4HVH - chain A; structure by X-ray diffraction, 2.30 A resolution.

[Chain A]
Name: Tyrosine-protein kinase JAK3
From: Homo sapiens
Notes: EC 2.7.10.2
UniProtKB: P52333 (JAK3_HUMAN); residues 811-1124 here = UniProt positions 811-1124
Chain sequence (314 residues; numbered 811 to 1124; the number before each row is that of its first residue):
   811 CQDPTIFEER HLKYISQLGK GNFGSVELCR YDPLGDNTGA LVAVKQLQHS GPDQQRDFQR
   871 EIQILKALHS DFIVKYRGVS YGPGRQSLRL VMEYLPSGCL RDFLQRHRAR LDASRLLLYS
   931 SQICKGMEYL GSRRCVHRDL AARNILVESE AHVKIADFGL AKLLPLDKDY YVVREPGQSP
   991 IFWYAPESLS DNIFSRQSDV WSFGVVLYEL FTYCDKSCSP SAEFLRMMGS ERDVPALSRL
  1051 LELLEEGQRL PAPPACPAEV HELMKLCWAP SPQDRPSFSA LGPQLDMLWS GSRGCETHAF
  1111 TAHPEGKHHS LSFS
Disordered / not traced: 811-813, 892-897, 1039-1043, 1103-1124
Differences from the reference sequence: engineered mutation Ser1040 (Cys in P52333), Ser1048 (Cys in P52333)
UniProt features mapped onto this chain:
  - active site: Asp949 (Proton acceptor)
  - binding site (ATP): Leu828 to Val836, Lys855
  - modified residue (Phosphotyrosine): Tyr904, Tyr939, Tyr980, Tyr981
  - natural variant: Leu910 (L910S: In T(-)B(+)NK(-) SCID)
  - mutagenesis: Lys855 (K855A: More than 90% loss of STAT5a activation), Tyr904 (Y904F: About 40% loss of STAT5a activation), Tyr939 (Y939F: About 80% loss of STAT5a activation)
Ligand contacts: 19R (2-cyclopropyl-N-[(2R)-3-hydroxy-3-methylbutan-2-yl]-5H-pyrrolo[2,3-b]pyrazine-7-carboxamide): Leu828, Gly829, Val836, Ala853, Val884, Met902, Glu903, Tyr904, Leu905, Gly908, Cys909, Arg953, Asn954, Leu956, Ala966, Asp967

[Summary]
Ligands of chain A: compound 19R. From UniProt: active-site residue Asp949, 10 ATP-binding residues and 3
mutagenesis sites.
Chain A is Tyrosine-protein kinase JAK3 (Homo sapiens); the structure, JAK3 kinase domain in complex with
2-Cyclopropyl-5H-pyrrolo[2,3-b]pyrazine-7-carboxylic acid ((R)-2-hydroxy-1,2-dimethyl-propyl, was determined
by X-ray diffraction, deposited together with 4HVD, 4HVG and 4HVI.
